4YA3 - chains F and G of the 30 polymer chains in the assembly; structure by X-ray diffraction, 2.70 A resolution.

== Chain F ==
Protein: Probable proteasome subunit alpha type-7
Source organism: Saccharomyces cerevisiae S288c
Notes: EC 3.4.25.1
Reference sequence: P21242 (PSA7_YEAST); residues -3 to 284 here correspond to UniProt positions 1-288 (UniProt number = residue number + 4)
Amino-acid sequence (288 residues; numbered -3 to 284; the number before each row is that of its first residue; numbers below 1 keep their minus sign (Met-3 is residue -3)):
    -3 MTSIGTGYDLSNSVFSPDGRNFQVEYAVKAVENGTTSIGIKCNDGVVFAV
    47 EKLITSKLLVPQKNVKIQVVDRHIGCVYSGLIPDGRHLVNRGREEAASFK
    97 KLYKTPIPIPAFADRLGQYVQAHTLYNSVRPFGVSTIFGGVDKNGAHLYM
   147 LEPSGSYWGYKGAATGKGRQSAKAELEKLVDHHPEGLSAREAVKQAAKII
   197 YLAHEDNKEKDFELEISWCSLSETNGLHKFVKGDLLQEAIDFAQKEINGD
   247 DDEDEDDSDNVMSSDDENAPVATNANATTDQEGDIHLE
Disordered / not traced: -3 to 1, 245-284
Swiss-Prot annotation at these positions:
  - modified residue: Thr-2 (N-acetylthreonine)

== Chain G ==
Protein: Proteasome subunit alpha type-1
Source organism: Saccharomyces cerevisiae S288c
Notes: EC 3.4.25.1
Reference sequence: P21243 (PSA1_YEAST); residues -8 to 243 here correspond to UniProt positions 1-252 (UniProt number = residue number + 9)
Amino-acid sequence (252 residues; numbered -8 to 243; the number before each row is that of its first residue; numbers below 1 keep their minus sign (Met-8 is residue -8)):
    -8 MSGAAAASAAGYDRHITIFSPEGRLYQVEYAFKATNQTNINSLAVRGKDC
    42 TVVISQKKVPDKLLDPTTVSYIFCISRTIGMVVNGPIPDARNAALRAKAE
    92 AAEFRYKYGYDMPCDVLAKRMANLSQIYTQRAYMRPLGVILTFVSVDEEL
   142 GPSIYKTDPAGYYVGYKATATGPKQQEITTNLENHFKKSKIDHINEESWE
   192 KVVEFAITHMIDALGTEFSKNDLEVGVATKDKFFTLSAENIEERLVAIAE
   242 QD
Disordered / not traced: -8 to 1, 243
Metal / ion sites: Mg2+: Thr8, Tyr119, Arg122, Met125

== Chain F / chain G interface ==
Contacting residue pairs (67):
  Thr2(F) - His6(G)
  Gly3(F) - His6(G)
  Tyr4(F) - Arg5(G)
  Tyr4(F) - His6(G)
  Tyr4(F) - Tyr21(G)  hydrogen bond
  Ser9(F) - Arg126(G)
  Val10(F) - His6(G)
  Val10(F) - Gln18(G)
  Phe11(F) - Gln18(G)  hydrogen bond (backbone-side chain)
  Phe11(F) - Tyr21(G)
  Phe11(F) - Ala22(G)  hydrophobic
  Phe11(F) - Ala25(G)  hydrophobic
  Phe11(F) - Arg126(G)
  Phe11(F) - Pro127(G)
  Phe11(F) - Gly129(G)
  Ser12(F) - Tyr21(G)
  Pro13(F) - Tyr21(G)  hydrophobic
  Pro13(F) - Lys24(G)  hydrogen bond (backbone-side chain)
  Asp14(F) - Lys24(G)
  Gly15(F) - Tyr21(G)
  Gly15(F) - Ala25(G)
  Lys37(F) - Asp56(G)  salt bridge
  Asp110(F) - Arg82(G)
  Gln114(F) - Arg82(G)  hydrogen bond (side chain-backbone)
  Gln114(F) - Asn83(G)
  Gln114(F) - Leu86(G)
  Gln117(F) - Pro79(G)
  Gln117(F) - Asp80(G)
  Gln117(F) - Asn83(G)  hydrogen bond
  Gln117(F) - Arg126(G)
  Gln117(F) - Leu128(G)
  Thr120(F) - Arg126(G)  hydrogen bond (backbone-side chain)
  Leu121(F) - Asn83(G)
  Leu121(F) - Tyr124(G)
  Leu121(F) - Arg126(G)
  Leu121(F) - Leu128(G)  hydrophobic
  Tyr122(F) - Tyr124(G)
  Tyr122(F) - Met125(G)  hydrophobic
  Ser150(F) - Pro79(G)
  Gly151(F) - Pro79(G)
  Ser152(F) - Ile78(G)
  Ser152(F) - Pro79(G)
  Tyr153(F) - Arg82(G)  hydrogen bond (backbone-side chain)
  Trp154(F) - Leu55(G)  hydrophobic
  Trp154(F) - Thr59(G)
  Trp154(F) - Val60(G)  hydrophobic
  Trp154(F) - Ser61(G)
  Trp154(F) - Tyr62(G)
  Trp154(F) - Ile78(G)  hydrophobic
  Trp154(F) - Arg82(G)
  Gly155(F) - Leu55(G)
  Gly155(F) - Asp56(G)  hydrogen bond (backbone-backbone)
  Gly155(F) - Thr59(G)  hydrogen bond (backbone-side chain)
  Tyr156(F) - Leu54(G)
  Tyr156(F) - Leu55(G)
  Tyr156(F) - Asp56(G)
  Lys157(F) - Lys53(G)
  Lys157(F) - Leu54(G)  hydrogen bond (backbone-backbone)
  Lys157(F) - Leu55(G)
  Lys157(F) - Asp56(G)
  Gly158(F) - Leu54(G)  hydrogen bond (backbone-backbone)
  Lys169(F) - Leu54(G)
  Leu172(F) - Leu54(G)  hydrophobic
  Glu173(F) - Lys53(G)  salt bridge
  Glu173(F) - Leu54(G)
  Val176(F) - Leu54(G)  hydrophobic
  Asp177(F) - Lys53(G)  salt bridge
Other interface residues (no listed pair), chain F (32 interface residues in all): Tyr145
Other interface residues (no listed pair), chain G (29 interface residues in all): Asp52, Pro57

== In short ==
32 residues of chain F and 29 residues of chain G are in contact; the contacts include 11 hydrogen bonds and 3
salt bridges. Polar pairs include Lys37(F)-Asp56(G), Glu173(F)-Lys53(G) and Asp177(F)-Lys53(G). Thr8(G),
Tyr119(G), Arg122(G) and Met125(G) coordinate Mg2+.
Here chain F is Probable proteasome subunit alpha type-7 and chain G is Proteasome subunit alpha type-1, both
from Saccharomyces cerevisiae S288c. Entry 4YA3 (Yeast 20S proteasome beta2-H116N mutant in complex with
Ac-PAE-ep) was determined by X-ray diffraction, deposited together with 4Y69, 4Y6A, 4Y6V, 4Y6Z, 4Y70, 4Y74 and
34 further entries.
